4C48 - chains A and C of the 3 polymer chains in the assembly; structure by X-ray diffraction, 3.30 A resolution.

Chain A:
Molecule: Acriflavine resistance protein B
Organism: Escherichia coli K-12
UniProtKB: P31224 (ACRB_ECOLI); residue numbers follow UniProt; this construct covers 1-1047
Amino-acid sequence (1047 residues; each row starts with the number of its first residue):
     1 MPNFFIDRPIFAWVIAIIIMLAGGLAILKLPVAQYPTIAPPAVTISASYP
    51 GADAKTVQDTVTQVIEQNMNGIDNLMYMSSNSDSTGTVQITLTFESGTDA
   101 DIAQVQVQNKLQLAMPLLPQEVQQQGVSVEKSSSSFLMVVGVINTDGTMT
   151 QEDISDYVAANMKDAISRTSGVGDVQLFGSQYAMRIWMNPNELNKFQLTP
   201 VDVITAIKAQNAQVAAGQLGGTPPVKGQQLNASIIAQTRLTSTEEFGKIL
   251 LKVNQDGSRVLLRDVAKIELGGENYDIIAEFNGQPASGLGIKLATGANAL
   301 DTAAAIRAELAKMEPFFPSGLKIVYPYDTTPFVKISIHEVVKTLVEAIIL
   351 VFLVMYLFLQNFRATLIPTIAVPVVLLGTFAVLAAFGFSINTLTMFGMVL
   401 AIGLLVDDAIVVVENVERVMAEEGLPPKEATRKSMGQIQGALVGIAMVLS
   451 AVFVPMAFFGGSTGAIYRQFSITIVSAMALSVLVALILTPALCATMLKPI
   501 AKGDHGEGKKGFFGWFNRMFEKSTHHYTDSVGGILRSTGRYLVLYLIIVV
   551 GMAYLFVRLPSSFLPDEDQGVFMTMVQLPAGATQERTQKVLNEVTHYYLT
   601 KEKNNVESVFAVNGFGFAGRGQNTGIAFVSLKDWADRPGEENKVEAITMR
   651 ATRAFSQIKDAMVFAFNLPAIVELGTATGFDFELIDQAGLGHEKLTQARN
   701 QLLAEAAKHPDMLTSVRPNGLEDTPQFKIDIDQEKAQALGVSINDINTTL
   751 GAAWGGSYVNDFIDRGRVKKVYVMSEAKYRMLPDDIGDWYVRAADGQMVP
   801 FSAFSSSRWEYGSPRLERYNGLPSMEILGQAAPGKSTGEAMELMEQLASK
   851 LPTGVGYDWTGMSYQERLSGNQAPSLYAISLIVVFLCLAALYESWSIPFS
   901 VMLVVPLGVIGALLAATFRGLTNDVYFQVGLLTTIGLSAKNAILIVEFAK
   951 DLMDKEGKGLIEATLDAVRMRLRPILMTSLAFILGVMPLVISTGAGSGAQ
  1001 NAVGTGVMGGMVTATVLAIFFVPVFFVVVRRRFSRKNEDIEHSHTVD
Not modelled in the structure: 674-678, 1038-1047
Bound ions: Ni2+: His525, Asp529
Swiss-Prot annotation at these positions:
  - mutagenesis: His526 (H526Y: Partially restores chloramphenicol resistance to an AcrZ G30R mutant)

Chain C:
Molecule: Uncharacterized membrane protein ybht
Organism: Escherichia coli str. K-12 substr. W3110
UniProtKB: P0AAW9 (YBHT_ECOLI); residues 1-49 here = UniProt positions 1-49
Amino-acid sequence (49 residues; numbered 1 to 49; the number before each row is that of its first residue):
     1 MLELLKSLVFAVIMVPVVMAIILGLIYGLGEVFNIFSGVGKKDQPGQNH
Not modelled in the structure: 47-49

Interface between chain A and chain C:
Contacting residue pairs (46):
  Lys342(A) - Glu3(C)
  Lys342(A) - Lys6(C)
  Glu346(A) - Ser7(C)
  Leu350(A) - Ala11(C)  hydrophobic
  Leu353(A) - Ala11(C)
  Leu353(A) - Val12(C)  hydrophobic
  Leu353(A) - Val15(C)  hydrophobic
  Leu357(A) - Val15(C)  hydrophobic
  Leu357(A) - Met19(C)  hydrophobic
  Phe358(A) - Met19(C)  hydrophobic
  Phe516(A) - Met19(C)  hydrophobic
  His526(A) - Tyr27(C)
  His526(A) - Glu31(C)  salt bridge
  Ser530(A) - Gly30(C)
  Ser530(A) - Asn34(C)
  Gly533(A) - Ser37(C)  hydrogen bond (backbone-side chain)
  Ile534(A) - Phe33(C)  hydrophobic
  Ser537(A) - Ser37(C)  hydrogen bond
  Ser537(A) - Gly38(C)  hydrogen bond (side chain-backbone)
  Gly539(A) - Gly40(C)
  Gly539(A) - Lys41(C)
  Arg540(A) - Phe36(C)  hydrogen bond (side chain-backbone)
  Arg540(A) - Ser37(C)
  Arg540(A) - Gly38(C)
  Arg540(A) - Val39(C)
  Tyr541(A) - Phe33(C)  hydrogen bond (side chain-backbone)
  Tyr541(A) - Phe36(C)  hydrogen bond (side chain-backbone)
  Leu976(A) - Ile22(C)  hydrophobic
  Leu976(A) - Leu23(C)  hydrophobic
  Leu980(A) - Met19(C)  hydrophobic
  Leu980(A) - Ile22(C)  hydrophobic
  Leu984(A) - Val18(C)  hydrophobic
  Val1016(A) - Ile22(C)
  Val1016(A) - Leu25(C)  hydrophobic
  Val1016(A) - Ile26(C)
  Val1016(A) - Leu29(C)
  Ile1019(A) - Ile26(C)  hydrophobic
  Phe1020(A) - Ile26(C)
  Phe1020(A) - Leu29(C)  hydrophobic
  Phe1020(A) - Gly30(C)
  Phe1020(A) - Phe33(C)  hydrophobic
  Phe1021(A) - Phe33(C)  hydrophobic
  Arg1032(A) - Lys41(C)
  Arg1032(A) - Lys42(C)  hydrogen bond (side chain-backbone)
  Arg1032(A) - Pro45(C)
  Phe1033(A) - Pro45(C)  hydrophobic
Also at the interface, not in a pair above, chain A (31 interface residues in all): Ile349, Val354, Phe520, Ser523, Leu544, Ile983, Met987
Also at the interface, not in a pair above, chain C (27 interface residues in all): Met14

In short:
The interface between chain A and chain C involves 31 residues on one side and 27 on the other; the contacts
include 7 hydrogen bonds and 1 salt bridge. Among the polar pairs are His526(A)-Glu31(C), Gly533(A)-Ser37(C)
and Ser537(A)-Ser37(C).
Chain A is Acriflavine resistance protein B (Escherichia coli K-12) and chain C is Uncharacterized membrane
protein ybht (Escherichia coli str. K-12 substr. W3110); the structure, Crystal structure of AcrB-AcrZ
complex, was determined by X-ray diffraction together with 4CDI from the same study.
